PDB entry 5CL1 | X-ray diffraction, 3.80 A resolution | chains B and C of the 4 polymer chains in the assembly

[Chain B]
Molecule: Maltose-binding periplasmic protein, Norrin
Organism: Escherichia coli O157:H7
Notes: fragment: UNP Q00604 residues 31-133
UniProt: chimeric construct of P0AEY0, Q00604: residues 0-366 from P0AEY0 (MALE_ECO57) positions 26-392 (UniProt number = residue number + 26); residues 1031-1133 from Q00604 positions 31-133 (UniProt number = residue number - 1000)
Sequence (483 residues; numbered -9 to 1133; 660 numbers in that range are skipped by the numbering (no residue carries them; nothing is unmodelled there); the number before each row is that of its first residue; numbers below 1 keep their minus sign (His-9 is residue -9)):
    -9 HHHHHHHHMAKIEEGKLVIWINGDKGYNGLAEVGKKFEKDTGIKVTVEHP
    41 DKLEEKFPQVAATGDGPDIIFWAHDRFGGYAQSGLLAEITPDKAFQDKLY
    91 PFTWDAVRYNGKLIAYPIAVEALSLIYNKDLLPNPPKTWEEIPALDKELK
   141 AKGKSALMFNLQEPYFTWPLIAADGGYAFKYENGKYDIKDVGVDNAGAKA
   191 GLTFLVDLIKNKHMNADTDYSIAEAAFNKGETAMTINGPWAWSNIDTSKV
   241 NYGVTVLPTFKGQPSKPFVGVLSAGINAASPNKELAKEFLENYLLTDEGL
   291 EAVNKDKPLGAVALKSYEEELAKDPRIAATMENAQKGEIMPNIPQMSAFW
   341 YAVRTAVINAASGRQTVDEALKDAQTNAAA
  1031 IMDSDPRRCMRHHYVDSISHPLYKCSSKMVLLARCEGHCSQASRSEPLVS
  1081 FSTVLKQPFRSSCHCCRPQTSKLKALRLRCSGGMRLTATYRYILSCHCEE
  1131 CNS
Disordered / not traced: -9 to 0, 1031-1033
Disulfides: Cys1039-Cys1096, Cys1055-Cys1110, Cys1065-Cys1126, Cys1069-Cys1128
Construct notes: expression tag (-9 to -1); linker (367-370)
What the authors report for this chain:
  - disease-associated variants - R1041K, R1041T, H1043Q, H1043R, V1045E, V1045M, L1061F, L1061P, K1104Q, L1124F (citing earlier work)

[Chain C]
Molecule: Frizzled-4
Organism: Homo sapiens
UniProt: Q9ULV1 (FZD4_HUMAN); residue numbers follow UniProt; this construct covers 38-160
Sequence (131 residues; row label = number of the first residue in the row):
    30 HHHHHHHHGDEEERRCDPIRISMCQNLGYNVTKMPNLVGHELQTDAELQL
    80 TTFTPLIQYGCSSQLQFFLCSVYVPMCTEKINIPIGPCGGMCLSVKRRCE
   130 PVLKEFGFAWPESLNCSKFPPQNDHNHMCME
Disordered / not traced: 30-43
Disulfides: Cys45-Cys106, Cys53-Cys99, Cys90-Cys128, Cys117-Cys158, Cys121-Cys145
Construct notes: expression tag (30-37)
Residues lining bound ligands: N-acetylglucosamine (NAG; 2-acetamido-2-deoxy-beta-D-glucopyranose): Glu141, Asn144, Ser146
Swiss-Prot annotation at these positions:
  - glycosylation (N-linked (GlcNAc...) asparagine): Asn59, Asn144
  - natural variant: Glu40 (E40Q: In EVR1), His69 (H69Y: In EVR1), Met105 (M105T: In EVR1; M105V: In EVR1), Ile114 (I114T: In EVR1), Met157 (M157V: In EVR1)
What the authors report for this chain:
  - disease-associated variants - M105T, M105V, I114T, M157V (citing earlier work)
  - specificity-determining residues: Lys109, Ile110, Met157 (by similarity / conservation)

[Interface between chain B and chain C]
Pairs across the interface (37):
  Glu45(B) with Thr83(C); Pro84(C)
  Glu153(B) with Tyr88(C), hydrogen bond
  Ser337(B) with Ile86(C); Gln87(C), hydrogen bond
  Trp340(B) with Gln87(C); Tyr88(C)
  Tyr341(B) with Gly89(C)
  Arg344(B) with Tyr88(C), hydrogen bond (side chain-backbone); Gly89(C), hydrogen bond (side chain-backbone)
  Ser1034(B) with Asn55(C), hydrogen bond (backbone-side chain)
  Asp1035(B) with Asn55(C)
  Pro1036(B) with Asn55(C)
  Met1040(B) with Asn55(C); Leu56(C)
  Arg1041(B) with Gly57(C); Glu160(C), hydrogen bond (side chain-backbone)
  His1042(B) with Gly57(C)
  His1043(B) with Gly57(C), hydrogen bond (backbone-backbone); Phe96(C); Met105(C)
  Val1045(B) with Thr107(C); Lys109(C); Ile110(C), hydrophobic
  Met1059(B) with Lys109(C); Ile110(C), hydrophobic; Met157(C)
  Leu1061(B) with Ile114(C), hydrophobic; Asn152(C); Met157(C), hydrophobic; Cys158(C)
  Lys1102(B) with Glu160(C), salt bridge
  Lys1104(B) with Asn152(C), hydrogen bond (side chain-backbone)
  Ala1105(B) with His154(C), hydrogen bond (backbone-side chain)
  Leu1106(B) with His154(C)
  Tyr1122(B) with Asn152(C); Glu160(C)
Other interface residues (no listed pair), chain B (25 interface residues in all): Gln49, Tyr1044, Val1060, Leu1124
Other interface residues (no listed pair), chain C (24 interface residues in all): Leu77, Thr80, Thr81, Met159
The authors on this interface:
  - interface residues, chain B: Arg1041(B) (citing earlier work)
  - interface residues, chain C: Lys109(C), Ile110(C)

[Summary]
The interface between chain B and chain C involves 25 residues on one side and 24 on the other, with 9
hydrogen bonds and 1 salt bridge. Polar pairs include Lys1102(B)-Glu160(C), Glu153(B)-Tyr88(C) and
Ser337(B)-Gln87(C). Ligands of chain C: N-acetylglucosamine. From the paper: interface residues Arg1041(B) and
Lys109(C) among others; specificity determinants Lys109(C), Ile110(C) and Met157(C).
Here chain B is Maltose-binding periplasmic protein, Norrin (Escherichia coli O157:H7) and chain C is
Frizzled-4 (Homo sapiens). Entry 5CL1 (Complex structure of Norrin with human Frizzled 4) was determined by
X-ray diffraction together with 5CM4 from the same study.
